PDB entry 6H6V | X-ray diffraction, 2.66 A resolution | chains B and C of the 6 polymer chains in the assembly

== Chain B (and C) ==
Protein: 3-polyprenyl-4-hydroxybenzoate decarboxylase and related decarboxylases
Organism: Pelotomaculum thermopropionicum SI
Notes: chain C of this document is another copy of the same molecule, construct and numbering; everything in this record applies to it too
UniProtKB: A5D4Z9 (A5D4Z9_PELTS); residue numbers follow UniProt; this construct covers 1-448
Amino-acid sequence (448 residues; row label = number of the first residue in the row):
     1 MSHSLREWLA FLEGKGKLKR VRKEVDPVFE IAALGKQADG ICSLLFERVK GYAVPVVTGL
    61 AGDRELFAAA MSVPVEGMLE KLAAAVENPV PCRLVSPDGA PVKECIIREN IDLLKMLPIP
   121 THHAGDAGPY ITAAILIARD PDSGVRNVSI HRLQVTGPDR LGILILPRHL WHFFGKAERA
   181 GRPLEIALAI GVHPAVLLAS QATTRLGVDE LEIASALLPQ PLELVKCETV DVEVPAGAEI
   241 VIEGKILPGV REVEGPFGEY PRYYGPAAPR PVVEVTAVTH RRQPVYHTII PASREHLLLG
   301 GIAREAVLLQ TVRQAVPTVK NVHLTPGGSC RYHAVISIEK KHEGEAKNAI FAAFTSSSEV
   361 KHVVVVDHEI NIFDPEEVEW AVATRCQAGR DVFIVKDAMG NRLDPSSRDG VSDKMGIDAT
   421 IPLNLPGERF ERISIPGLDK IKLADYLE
Disordered / not traced: 1-2, 448
Modified residues: Mse1 (selenomethionine); Mse71, Mse78, Mse116, Mse399, Mse415 (selenomethionine; parent Met)
Ion coordination: Mn2+: Asn147, His169, Glu210 (together with FMN); K+: Val148, Ser200, Ala202, Glu210 (together with FMN); Ca2+: Arg385, Asp391, Asp418, Thr420
Small-molecule neighbours: FMN (flavin mononucleotide): Thr132, Asn147, Val148, Ser149, Ile150, His151, Arg152, Leu164, Ile165, Leu166, Arg168, His169, Leu170, Ser200, Gln201, Ala202, Glu210, Ile289, His296, Leu299, Gly300
From the paper describing this entry:
  - binding site for flavin mononucleotide: Arg152, His296 (proposed by the authors, not directly observed)
  - mutagenesis - H296N, R304A, R331A: decreased binding to FDCA
  - mutagenesis - H296N, A315N/N348R/F351D/T355N/A388P/F393T/V395F/M399R, R331A, L403A (40-fold): decreased catalytic activity
  - mutagenesis - H296N: increased catalytic activity on PDCA
  - specificity-determining residues: His296
  - mutagenesis - L403A: unchanged binding to FDCA
  - catalytic residues: Leu403 (proposed by the authors, not directly observed)

== Interface between chain B and chain C ==
Residue-residue contacts (156; chain B residue first):
  Val21(B) with Tyr446(C)
  Arg22(B) with Tyr446(C)
  Lys23(B) with Asp445(C); Tyr446(C)
  Glu24(B) with Tyr446(C)
  Val25(B) with Tyr446(C), hydrophobic
  Phe29(B) with Ile435(C); Pro436(C), hydrophobic
  Glu30(B) with Ile441(C); Tyr446(C)
  Ala32(B) with Ile435(C)
  Ala33(B) with Ile435(C), hydrophobic; Leu438(C); Ile441(C), hydrophobic
  Leu34(B) with Leu443(C), hydrophobic; Tyr446(C), hydrophobic
  Gln37(B) with Leu438(C); Ile441(C); Lys442(C); Leu443(C), hydrogen bond (side chain-backbone)
  Leu44(B) with Leu443(C), hydrophobic
  His122(B) with Ile435(C)
  His123(B) with Ile433(C); Ser434(C); Ile435(C)
  Ala124(B) with Ser434(C), hydrogen bond (backbone-backbone); Pro436(C)
  Gly258(B) with Ile433(C)
  Pro261(B) with Trp380(C), hydrogen bond (backbone-side chain)
  Arg262(B) with Glu376(C), salt bridge; Trp380(C); Arg432(C); Ile433(C), hydrogen bond (backbone-backbone)
  Tyr263(B) with Trp380(C); Thr384(C), hydrogen bond; Arg385(C), hydrogen bond; Arg429(C); Phe430(C); Glu431(C); Ile433(C)
  Tyr264(B) with Glu431(C); Ile433(C); Ser434(C), hydrogen bond (side chain-backbone)
  Arg294(B) with Glu376(C), salt bridge
  Thr325(B) with Glu379(C), hydrogen bond
  Gly327(B) with Glu376(C); Glu379(C); Trp380(C)
  Gly328(B) with Glu379(C)
  His333(B) with Glu379(C), salt bridge; Ala383(C)
  Lys361(B) with Ala383(C), hydrogen bond (side chain-backbone); Cys386(C), hydrogen bond (side chain-backbone); Gln387(C), hydrogen bond
  His362(B) with Val382(C)
  Glu376(B) with Arg262(C), salt bridge; Arg294(C), salt bridge; Gly327(C)
  Glu379(B) with Thr325(C), hydrogen bond; Gly327(C); Gly328(C); His333(C), salt bridge
  Trp380(B) with Pro261(C), hydrogen bond (side chain-backbone); Arg262(C); Tyr263(C); Gly327(C)
  Val382(B) with His362(C)
  Ala383(B) with His333(C); Lys361(C), hydrogen bond (backbone-side chain)
  Thr384(B) with Tyr263(C), hydrogen bond; Asp404(C); Pro405(C); Ser406(C)
  Arg385(B) with Tyr263(C), hydrogen bond
  Cys386(B) with Lys361(C), hydrogen bond (backbone-side chain); Ser406(C)
  Gln387(B) with Lys361(C), hydrogen bond; Asp404(C); Ser406(C), hydrogen bond; Ser407(C); Arg408(C); Ser412(C), hydrogen bond; Asp413(C)
  Ala388(B) with Ile394(C), hydrophobic; Asp413(C); Mse415(C), hydrophobic
  Gly389(B) with Ile394(C); Lys396(C); Asp413(C), hydrogen bond (backbone-side chain)
  Arg390(B) with Asp397(C), salt bridge; Arg408(C); Asp413(C), salt bridge
  Val392(B) with Ile394(C), hydrophobic
  Ile394(B) with Ala388(C); Gly389(C); Val392(C), hydrophobic
  Lys396(B) with Gly389(C)
  Asp397(B) with Arg390(C), salt bridge
  Asp404(B) with Thr384(C); Gln387(C)
  Pro405(B) with Thr384(C); Arg429(C), hydrogen bond (backbone-side chain); Phe430(C)
  Ser406(B) with Thr384(C), hydrogen bond (backbone-backbone); Arg385(C); Cys386(C); Gln387(C), hydrogen bond; Phe430(C)
  Ser407(B) with Gln387(C)
  Arg408(B) with Gln387(C); Arg390(C)
  Ser412(B) with Gln387(C), hydrogen bond
  Asp413(B) with Gln387(C); Ala388(C); Gly389(C), hydrogen bond (side chain-backbone); Arg390(C), salt bridge
  Arg429(B) with Tyr263(C); Pro405(C); Ser407(C)
  Phe430(B) with Tyr263(C); Pro405(C); Ser406(C)
  Glu431(B) with Tyr263(C); Tyr264(C)
  Arg432(B) with Arg262(C)
  Ile433(B) with His123(C); Gly258(C); Arg262(C), hydrogen bond (backbone-backbone); Tyr263(C); Tyr264(C)
  Ser434(B) with His123(C); Ala124(C), hydrogen bond (backbone-backbone); Tyr264(C), hydrogen bond (backbone-side chain)
  Ile435(B) with Phe29(C); Ala32(C); Ala33(C), hydrophobic; His122(C); His123(C)
  Pro436(B) with Phe29(C), hydrophobic; Ala124(C)
  Leu438(B) with Ala33(C); Gln37(C)
  Ile441(B) with Glu30(C); Ala33(C), hydrophobic; Gln37(C)
  Lys442(B) with Gln37(C)
  Leu443(B) with Leu34(C), hydrophobic; Gln37(C), hydrogen bond (backbone-side chain); Leu44(C), hydrophobic
  Asp445(B) with Lys23(C)
  Tyr446(B) with Val21(C); Lys23(C); Glu24(C); Val25(C), hydrophobic; Glu30(C); Leu34(C), hydrophobic
Interface residues without a listed pair, chain B (76 interface residues in all): Lys19, Arg20, Lys36, Ala38, Glu259, Ala292, Pro326, Tyr332, Val411, Lys414, Mse415, Leu447
Interface residues without a listed pair, chain C (76 interface residues in all): Lys19, Arg20, Arg22, Lys36, Ala38, Glu259, Ala292, Pro326, Tyr332, Val411, Lys414, Leu447

== In short ==
The chain B/chain C interface involves 76 residues from each chain, with 30 hydrogen bonds and 10 salt
bridges. Polar contacts include Arg262(B)-Glu376(C), Arg294(B)-Glu376(C) and His333(B)-Glu379(C). Bound to
chain B: flavin mononucleotide. The paper reports the catalytic residue Leu403(B); H296N,
A315N/N348R/F351D/T355N/A388P/F393T/V395F/M399R and R331A of chain B, among others, reduce catalytic activity;
5 substitutions were tested in all.
Both chains are 3-polyprenyl-4-hydroxybenzoate decarboxylase and related decarboxylases (Pelotomaculum
thermopropionicum SI). Entry 6H6V (Structure of the UbiD-class enzyme HmfF from Pelotomaculum
thermopropionicum in complex with FMN) was determined by X-ray diffraction (same publication as 6H6X).
